PDB entry 1FLC | X-ray diffraction, 3.20 A resolution | chains D and F of the 6 polymer chains in the assembly

[Chain D (and F)]
Name: Haemagglutinin-esterase-fusion glycoprotein
Source organism: Influenza C virus (C/Johannesburg/1/66)
Notes: fragment: hef2; chain F of this document is another copy of the same molecule, construct and numbering; everything in this record applies to it too
Sequence (175 residues; numbered 1 to 175; the number before each row is that of its first residue):
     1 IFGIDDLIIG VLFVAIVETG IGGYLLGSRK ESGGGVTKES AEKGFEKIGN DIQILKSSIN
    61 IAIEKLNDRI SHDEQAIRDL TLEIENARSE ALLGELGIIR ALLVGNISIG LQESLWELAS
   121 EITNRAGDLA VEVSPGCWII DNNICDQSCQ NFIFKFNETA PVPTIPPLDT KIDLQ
Unresolved in the structure: 1-3, 166-175
Cystine bridges: Cys145-Cys149
Covalent attachments: glycan linked to Asn106

[Interface between chain D and chain F]
Pairs across the interface - 12 pairs, chain D then chain F:
  Asn67(D) - Glu90(F)
  Asn67(D) - Gly94(F)
  Arg69(D) - Ala91(F)
  Arg69(D) - Glu95(F)  salt bridge
  His72(D) - Glu83(F)
  His72(D) - Ile84(F)
  His72(D) - Ala87(F)
  Leu102(D) - Leu102(F)  hydrophobic
  Trp116(D) - Trp116(F)  hydrophobic
  Glu117(D) - Leu12(F)
  Glu117(D) - Phe13(F)
  Asn124(D) - Val133(F)
Interface residues without a listed pair, chain D (12 interface residues in all): Asp68, Ile70, Glu74, Glu95, Ser120
Interface residues without a listed pair, chain F (14 interface residues in all): Ile98, Pro135

[Overview]
12 residues of chain D and 14 residues of chain F are in contact, with 1 salt bridge. The salt-bridged pair is
Arg69(D)-Glu95(F).
Both chains are Haemagglutinin-esterase-fusion glycoprotein (Influenza C virus (C/Johannesburg/1/66)). Entry
1FLC (X-ray structure of the haemagglutinin-esterase-fusion glycoprotein of influenza C virus) was determined
by X-ray diffraction.
